Entry 7P75 (X-ray diffraction, 1.23 A resolution); this record covers chain AAA.

# Chain AAA
Molecule: Deoxyribose-phosphate aldolase
Source organism: Escherichia coli (strain ATCC 8739 / DSM 1576 / NBRC 3972 / NCIMB 8545 / WDCM 00012 / Crooks)
Notes: EC 4.1.2.4
UniProt: B1IS38 (DEOC_ECOLC); residue numbers follow UniProt; this construct covers 1-259
Amino-acid sequence (267 residues; each row starts with the number of its first residue):
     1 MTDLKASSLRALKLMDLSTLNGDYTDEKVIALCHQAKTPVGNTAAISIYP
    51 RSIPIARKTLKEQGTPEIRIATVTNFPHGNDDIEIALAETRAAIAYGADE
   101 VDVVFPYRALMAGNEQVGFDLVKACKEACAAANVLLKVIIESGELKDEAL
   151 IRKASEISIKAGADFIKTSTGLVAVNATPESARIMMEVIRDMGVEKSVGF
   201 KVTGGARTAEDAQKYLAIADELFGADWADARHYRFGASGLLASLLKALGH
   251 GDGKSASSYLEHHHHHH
Disordered / not traced: 1, 252-267
Differences from the reference sequence: engineered mutation Ser18 (Thr in B1IS38), Gly22 (Asp in B1IS38), Tyr24 (Asp in B1IS38), Ser47 (Cys in B1IS38), Ser52 (Phe in B1IS38), Ser142 (Thr in B1IS38), Leu172 (Lys in B1IS38), Ser197 (Thr in B1IS38), Val202 (Pro in B1IS38), Thr203 (Ala in B1IS38), Ala206 (Val in B1IS38), Gly239 (Ser in B1IS38); expression tag (260-267)
UniProt features mapped onto this chain:
  - active site: Asp102 (Proton donor/acceptor), Lys167 (Schiff-base intermediate with acetaldehyde), Lys201 (Proton donor/acceptor)
From the paper describing this entry:
  - mutagenesis - K167L (150-fold): decreased catalytic activity on Michael addition
  - mutagenesis - K167L: abolished binding to 1a
  - conformationally variable residues (loop rearrangement): Leu20
  - mutagenesis - S47C, T203A: decreased catalytic activity
  - mutagenesis - G22D, S197T: unchanged catalytic activity
  - catalytic residues: Lys167
  - catalytic residues: Asp102, Lys201 (citing earlier work)

# Overview
UniProt lists 3 active-site residues. From the paper: catalytic residues Lys167, Asp102 and Lys201; S47C and
T203A reduce catalytic activity; 5 substitutions were tested in all.
Chain AAA is Deoxyribose-phosphate aldolase (Escherichia coli (strain ATCC 8739 / DSM 1576 / NBRC 3972 / NCIMB
8545 / WDCM 00012 / Crooks)); the structure, Re-engineered 2-deoxy-D-ribose-5-phosphate aldolase catalysing
asymmetric Michael addition reactions in substrate-free state, was determined by X-ray diffraction together
with 7P76 from the same study.
